PDB entry 2CL3 | X-ray diffraction, 1.90 A resolution | chain A

# Chain A
Name: Cleavage and polyadenylation specificity factor 5
Organism: Homo sapiens
UniProt: O43809 (CPSF5_HUMAN); residue numbers follow UniProt; this construct covers 21-227
Chain sequence (230 residues; each row starts with the number of its first residue; numbers below 1 keep their minus sign (Met-2 is residue -2)):
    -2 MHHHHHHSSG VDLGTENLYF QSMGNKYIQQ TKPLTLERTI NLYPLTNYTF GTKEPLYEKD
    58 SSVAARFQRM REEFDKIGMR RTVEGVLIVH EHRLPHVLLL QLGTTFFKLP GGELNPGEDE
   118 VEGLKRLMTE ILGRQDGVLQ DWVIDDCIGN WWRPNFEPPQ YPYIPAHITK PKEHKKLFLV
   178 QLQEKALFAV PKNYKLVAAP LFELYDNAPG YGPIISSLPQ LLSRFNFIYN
Disordered / not traced: -2 to 20, 134-138
UniProt features mapped onto this chain:
  - region: Thr102 to Phe104 (Interaction with RNA)
  - motif: Gly109 to Gly130 (Nudix box)
  - site (Interaction with RNA): Glu55, Arg63
  - modified residue: Lys23 (N6-acetyllysine), Lys29 (N6-acetyllysine), Tyr40 (Phosphotyrosine), Lys56 (N6-acetyllysine)
  - mutagenesis: Lys23 (K23R: Abolishes acetylation), Lys29 (K29R: No effect on acetylation), Glu55 (E55A: Reduces affinity for UGUA RNA by 88%), Arg63 (R63S: Reduces affinity for UGUA RNA by 99%), Glu81 (E81A: Reduces affinity for UGUA RNA by 12%), Phe103 (F103A: Reduces affinity for UGUA RNA by 99%; F103W: Reduces affinity for UGUA RNA by over 90%), Glu154 (E154A: Reduces affinity for UGUA RNA by 50%), Tyr158 (Y158A: Abolishes interaction with CPSF6; when associated with A-160), Tyr160 (Y160A: Abolishes interaction with CPSF6; when associated with A-158), Leu218 (L218R: Reduces interactions with CPSF6 and CPSF7 and decreases mRNA 3'-processing activity)

# In short
UniProt lists 10 mutagenesis sites.
Chain A is Cleavage and polyadenylation specificity factor 5 (Homo sapiens); the structure, Crystal structure
of human Cleavage and Polyadenylation Specificity Factor 5 (CPSF5), was determined by X-ray diffraction.
